7JR9 - chains D and E of the 7 polymer chains in the assembly; structure by electron microscopy, 2.95 A resolution.

# Chain D
Molecule: Flagellar radial spoke protein 6
Source organism: Chlamydomonas reinhardtii
Reference sequence: Q01657 (RSP6_CHLRE); numbering as in UniProt (aligned over 1-459)
Chain sequence (459 residues; row label = number of the first residue in the row):
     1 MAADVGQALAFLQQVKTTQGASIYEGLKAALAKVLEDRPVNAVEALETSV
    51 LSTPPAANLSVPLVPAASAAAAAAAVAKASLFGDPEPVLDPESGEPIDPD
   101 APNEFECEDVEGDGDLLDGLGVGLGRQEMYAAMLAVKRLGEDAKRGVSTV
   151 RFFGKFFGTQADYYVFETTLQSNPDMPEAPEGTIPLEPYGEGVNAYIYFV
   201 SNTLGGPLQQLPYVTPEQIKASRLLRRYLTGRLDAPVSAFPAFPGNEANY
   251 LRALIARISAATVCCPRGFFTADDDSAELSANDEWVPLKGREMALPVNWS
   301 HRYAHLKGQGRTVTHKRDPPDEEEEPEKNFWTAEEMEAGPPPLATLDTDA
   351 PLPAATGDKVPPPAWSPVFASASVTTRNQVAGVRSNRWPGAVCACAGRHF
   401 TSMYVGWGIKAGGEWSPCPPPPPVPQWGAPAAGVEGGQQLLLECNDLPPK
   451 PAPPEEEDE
Disordered / not traced: 1-71, 88-99, 321-328, 431-459
Swiss-Prot annotation at these positions:
  - modified residue (Asymmetric dimethylarginine): Arg267, Arg398

# Chain E
Molecule: Radial spoke protein 10
Source organism: Chlamydomonas reinhardtii
Reference sequence: Q27YU4 (Q27YU4_CHLRE); residue numbers follow UniProt; this construct covers 1-216
Chain sequence (216 residues; numbered 1 to 216; the number before each row is that of its first residue):
     1 MADDELPPQPVWEGPLDEDGKPHGLGKMEYPPPPMGEDDEEEKPGDKFEG
    51 TMEHGVRTGKGTYTWGVSGAVYTGDYVNGKKHGKGKMVYPDKGVYEGDWV
   101 EDVMQGQGTYTYPNGDIYQGAFWAGKRHGKGMYHYKGPCCQLVGDWADGG
   151 FTYGRWVYADGSMFMGKFGGAAADSKPTAGSYFYSSSSLVQEGHFAKDGS
   201 WVGHRDPAVGKEFSVA
Disordered / not traced: 1-24, 32-44, 214-216

# How chain D and chain E interact
Pairs across the interface - 24 pairs, chain D then chain E:
  Ala239(D) - Asp160(E)
  Phe240(D) - Pro138(E)  hydrophobic
  Phe240(D) - Trp156(E)  hydrophobic
  Ser416(D) - Gly199(E)
  Pro417(D) - Trp201(E)  hydrophobic
  Pro420(D) - Trp156(E)  hydrophobic
  Pro420(D) - Pro177(E)
  Pro421(D) - Tyr135(E)  hydrogen bond (backbone-side chain)
  Pro423(D) - Arg127(E)
  Pro423(D) - Tyr133(E)
  Pro423(D) - Tyr135(E)
  Pro423(D) - Asp174(E)
  Val424(D) - Tyr112(E)
  Val424(D) - Asn114(E)
  Val424(D) - Asp116(E)
  Val424(D) - Arg127(E)  hydrogen bond (backbone-side chain)
  Val424(D) - Tyr133(E)  hydrogen bond (backbone-side chain)
  Gln426(D) - Met104(E)
  Gln426(D) - Tyr110(E)
  Gln426(D) - Tyr112(E)  hydrogen bond
  Gln426(D) - Arg127(E)  hydrogen bond
  Trp427(D) - Tyr89(E)  hydrophobic
  Trp427(D) - Pro90(E)
  Trp427(D) - Asp91(E)
Interface residues without a listed pair, chain D (14 interface residues in all): Cys418, Pro419, Pro422, Pro425
Interface residues without a listed pair, chain E (25 interface residues in all): Gly125, Tyr158, Ala159, Ser175, Lys176, Phe195, Ser200

# Overview
Chain D and chain E form an interface of 14 and 25 residues respectively, with 5 hydrogen bonds. Polar pairs
include Pro421(D)-Tyr135(E), Val424(D)-Arg127(E) and Val424(D)-Tyr133(E).
Chain D is Flagellar radial spoke protein 6 and chain E is Radial spoke protein 10, both from Chlamydomonas
reinhardtii; the structure, Chlamydomonas reinhardtii radial spoke minimal head complex, was determined by
electron microscopy, deposited together with 7JRJ.
